PDB entry 9VKU | electron microscopy, 3.49 A resolution | chains B and C of the 8 polymer chains in the assembly

== Chain B (and C) ==
Name: RNA-dependent DNA polymerase
Organism: Escherichia coli
Notes: chain C of this document is another copy of the same molecule, construct and numbering; everything in this record applies to it too
Reference sequence: A0A6D0I497 (A0A6D0I497_ECOLX); numbering as in UniProt (aligned over 1-499)
Sequence (499 residues; numbered 1 to 499; the number before each row is that of its first residue):
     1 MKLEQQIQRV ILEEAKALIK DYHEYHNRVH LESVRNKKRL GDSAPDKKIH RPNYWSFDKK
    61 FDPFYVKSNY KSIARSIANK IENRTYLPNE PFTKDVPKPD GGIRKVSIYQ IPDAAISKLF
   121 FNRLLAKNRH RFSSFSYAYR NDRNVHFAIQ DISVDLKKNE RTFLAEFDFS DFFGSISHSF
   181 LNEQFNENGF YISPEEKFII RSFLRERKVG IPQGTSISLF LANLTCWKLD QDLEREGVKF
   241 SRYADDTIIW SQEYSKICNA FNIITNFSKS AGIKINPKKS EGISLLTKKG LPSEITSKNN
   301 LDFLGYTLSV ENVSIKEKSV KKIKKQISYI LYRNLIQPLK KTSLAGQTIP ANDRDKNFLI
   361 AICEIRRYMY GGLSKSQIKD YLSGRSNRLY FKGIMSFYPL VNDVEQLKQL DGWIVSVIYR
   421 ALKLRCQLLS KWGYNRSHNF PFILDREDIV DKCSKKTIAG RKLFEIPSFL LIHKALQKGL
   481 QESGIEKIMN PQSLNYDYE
Not modelled in the structure: 495-499 (chain C: 493-499)
Reported in the primary citation:
  - binding site for the 188-nt RNA strand: Y25, R205, K208
  - mutagenesis - Y25A, K98A/R104A, R140A: decreased catalytic activity
  - binding site for the 188-nt RNA strand: R205, K208
  - self-association interface (contacts with another copy of this molecule): K288 to N299
  - mutagenesis - Y496A/Y498A: abolished catalytic activity
  - mutagenesis - Y496A/Y498A: abolished growth in response to phage defense
  - catalytic residues: Y243 to D246 (by similarity / conservation)

== Interface between chain B and chain C ==
Contacting residue pairs - 20 pairs, chain B then chain C:
  K158(B) - K269(C)  hydrogen bond (backbone-side chain)
  E160(B) - T265(C)
  R161(B) - C258(C)  hydrogen bond
  R161(B) - F261(C)
  R161(B) - I283(C)
  F163(B) - C258(C)  hydrophobic
  Q252(B) - N262(C)  hydrogen bond (backbone-side chain)
  Y254(B) - Y254(C)  hydrophobic
  E281(B) - E294(C)
  L291(B) - P277(C)  hydrophobic
  P292(B) - S280(C)
  P292(B) - E281(C)
  P292(B) - G282(C)
  S293(B) - T296(C)  hydrogen bond (backbone-side chain)
  E294(B) - Y254(C)  hydrogen bond
  E294(B) - I283(C)  hydrogen bond (side chain-backbone)
  E294(B) - E294(C)
  E294(B) - I295(C)
  I295(B) - Y254(C)  hydrophobic
  I295(B) - E294(C)
Interface residues without a listed pair, chain B (13 interface residues in all): E253
Interface residues without a listed pair, chain C (16 interface residues in all): S255, N259

== Summary ==
13 residues of chain B face 16 of chain C across their interface, with 6 hydrogen bonds. Polar pairs include
K158(B)-K269(C), R161(B)-C258(C) and Q252(B)-N262(C). From the paper: the catalytic residue Y243(B); Y25A,
K98A/R104A and R140A of chain B reduce catalytic activity.
Chain B and chain C are both RNA-dependent DNA polymerase (Escherichia coli); the structure, Cryo-EM structure
of DRT9 tetramer complex, was determined by electron microscopy, deposited together with 9VMA.
